PDB entry 4FHK | X-ray diffraction, 3.00 A resolution | chain A

# Chain A
Protein: Phosphatidylinositol 4,5-bisphosphate 3-kinase catalytic subunit gamma isoform
From: Homo sapiens
Notes: EC 2.7.1.153, 2.7.11.1; fragment: catalytic domain
UniProt: P48736 (PK3CG_HUMAN); residues 144-1102 here = UniProt positions 144-1102
Amino-acid sequence (960 residues; numbered 143 to 1102; the number before each row is that of its first residue):
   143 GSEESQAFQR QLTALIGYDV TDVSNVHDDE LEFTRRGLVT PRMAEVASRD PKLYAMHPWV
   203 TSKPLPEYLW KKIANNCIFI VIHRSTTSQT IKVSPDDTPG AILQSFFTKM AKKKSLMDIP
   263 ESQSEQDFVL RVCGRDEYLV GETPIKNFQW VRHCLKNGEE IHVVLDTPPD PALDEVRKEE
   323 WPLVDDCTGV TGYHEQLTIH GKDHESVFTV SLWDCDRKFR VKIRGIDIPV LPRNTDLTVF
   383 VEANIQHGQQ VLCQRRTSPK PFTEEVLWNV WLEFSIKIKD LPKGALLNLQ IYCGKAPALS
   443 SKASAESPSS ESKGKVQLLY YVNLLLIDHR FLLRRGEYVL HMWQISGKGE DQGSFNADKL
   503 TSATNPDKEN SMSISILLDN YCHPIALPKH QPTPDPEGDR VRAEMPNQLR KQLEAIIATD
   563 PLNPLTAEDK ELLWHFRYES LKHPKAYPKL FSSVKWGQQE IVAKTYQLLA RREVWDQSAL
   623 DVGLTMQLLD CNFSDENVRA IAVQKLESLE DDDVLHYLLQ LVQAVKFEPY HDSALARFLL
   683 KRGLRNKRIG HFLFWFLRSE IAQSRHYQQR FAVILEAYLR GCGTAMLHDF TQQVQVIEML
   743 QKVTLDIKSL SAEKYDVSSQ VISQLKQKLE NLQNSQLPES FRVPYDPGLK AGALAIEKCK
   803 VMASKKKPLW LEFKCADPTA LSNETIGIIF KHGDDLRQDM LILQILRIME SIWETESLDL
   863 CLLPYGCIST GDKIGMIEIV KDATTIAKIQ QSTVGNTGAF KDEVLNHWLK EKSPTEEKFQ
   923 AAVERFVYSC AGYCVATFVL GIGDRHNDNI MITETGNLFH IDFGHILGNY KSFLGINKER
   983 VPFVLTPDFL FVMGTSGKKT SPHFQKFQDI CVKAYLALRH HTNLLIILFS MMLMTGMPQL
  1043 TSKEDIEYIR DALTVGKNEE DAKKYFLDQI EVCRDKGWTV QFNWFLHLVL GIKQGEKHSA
Not modelled in the structure: 143-144, 253-268, 322-356, 374-377, 436-457, 489-495, 523-545, 753-755, 899-900, 969-979, 999-1000, 1040-1043, 1093-1102
Differences from the reference sequence: expression tag (143)
Ligand contacts: 0U0 (3-[2-methyl-6-(pyrazin-2-ylamino)pyrimidin-4-yl]-N-(1H-pyrazol-3-yl)imidazo[1,2-b]pyridazin-2-amine): M804, S806, P810, W812, I831, K833, D836, L838, D841, Y867, I879, E880, I881, V882, A885, M953, F961, I963, D964
Curated features (UniProtKB/Swiss-Prot):
  - region: V803 to K809 (G-loop), G943 to N951 (Catalytic loop), H962 to T988 (Activation loop)
  - binding site (ATP): G829 to L838, L864 to T872, F961 to L969
  - modified residue: T1024 (Phosphothreonine), S1101 (Phosphoserine)
  - natural variant: R1021 (R1021P: In IMD97), N1085 (N1085S: In IMD97)
  - mutagenesis: K833 (K833R: Loss of kinase activity. Loss of autophosphorylation. Reduced inflammatory reactions but no alterations in cardiac contractility), R947 (R947P: Abolishes protein and lipid kinase activity. Does not abolish interaction with GRK2), S1101 (S1101A/Q: Loss of autophosphorylation. No effect on phosphatidylinositol-4,5-bisphosphate 3-kinase activity)

# In short
Bound to chain A: compound 0U0. Curated annotation (UniProt) lists 28 ATP-binding residues and 3 mutagenesis
sites.
Chain A is Phosphatidylinositol 4,5-bisphosphate 3-kinase catalytic subunit gamma isoform (Homo sapiens); the
structure, Crystal Structure of PI3K-gamma in Complex with Imidazopyridazine 19e, was determined by X-ray
diffraction, deposited together with 4FHJ.
